1F6N - chains L and M of the 3 polymer chains in the assembly; structure by X-ray diffraction, 2.80 A resolution.

== Chain L ==
Protein: Reaction center protein L chain
Organism: Rhodobacter sphaeroides
UniProtKB: P02954 (RCEL_RHOSH); numbering as in UniProt (aligned over 1-281)
Sequence (281 residues; each row starts with the number of its first residue):
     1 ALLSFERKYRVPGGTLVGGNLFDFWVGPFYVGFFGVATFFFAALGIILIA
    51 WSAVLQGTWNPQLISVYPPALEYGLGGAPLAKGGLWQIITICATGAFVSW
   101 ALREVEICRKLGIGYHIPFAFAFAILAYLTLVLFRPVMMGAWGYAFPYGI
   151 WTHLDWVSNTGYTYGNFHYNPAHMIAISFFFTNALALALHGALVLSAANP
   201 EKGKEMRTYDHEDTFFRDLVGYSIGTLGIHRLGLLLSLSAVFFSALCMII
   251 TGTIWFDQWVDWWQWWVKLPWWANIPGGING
Sequence notes: engineered mutation Tyr209 (Pro in P02954)

== Chain M ==
Protein: Reaction center protein M chain
Organism: Rhodobacter sphaeroides
UniProtKB: P02953 (RCEM_RHOSH); numbering as in UniProt (aligned over 1-307)
Sequence (307 residues; each row starts with the number of its first residue):
     1 AEYQNIFSQVQVRGPADLGMTEDVNLANRSGVGPFSTLLGWFGNAQLGPI
    51 YLGSLGVLSLFSGLMWFFTIGIWFWYQAGWNPAVFLRDLFFFSLEPPAPE
   101 YGLSFAAPLKEGGLWLIASFFMFVAVWSWWGRTYLRAQALGMGKHTAWAF
   151 LSAIWLWMVLGFIRPILMGSWSEAVPYGIFSHLDWTNNFSLVHGNLFYNP
   201 FHGLSIAFLYGSALLFAMHGATILAVSRFGGERELEQIADRGTAAERAAL
   251 FWRWTMGFNATMEGIHRWAIWMAVLVTLTGGIGILLSGTVVDNWYVWGQN
   301 HGMAPLN
Not modelled in the structure: 303-307

== How chain L and chain M interact ==
Residue-residue contacts (210; chain L residue first):
  Leu3(L) - Arg253(M)
  Leu3(L) - Asn259(M)
  Phe5(L) - Arg241(M)
  Phe5(L) - Glu246(M)
  Phe5(L) - Leu250(M)  hydrophobic
  Glu6(L) - Leu250(M)
  Glu6(L) - Arg253(M)
  Glu6(L) - Trp254(M)  hydrogen bond
  Lys8(L) - Glu246(M)  salt bridge
  Tyr9(L) - Thr243(M)  hydrogen bond
  Tyr9(L) - Glu246(M)  hydrogen bond
  Tyr9(L) - Arg247(M)
  Tyr9(L) - Leu250(M)  hydrophobic
  Tyr9(L) - Trp254(M)
  Arg10(L) - Trp254(M)
  Trp25(L) - Trp254(M)
  Pro28(L) - Arg253(M)
  Pro28(L) - Trp254(M)
  Pro28(L) - Gly257(M)
  Phe29(L) - Trp254(M)
  Phe29(L) - Thr255(M)
  Phe29(L) - Met256(M)
  Phe29(L) - Gly257(M)
  Tyr30(L) - Trp254(M)  hydrogen bond (backbone-backbone)
  Trp100(L) - Thr255(M)
  Arg103(L) - Trp254(M)  hydrogen bond (side chain-backbone)
  Arg103(L) - Thr255(M)  hydrogen bond (side chain-backbone)
  Glu104(L) - Phe251(M)
  Glu104(L) - Thr255(M)
  Ile107(L) - Phe251(M)  hydrophobic
  Ile107(L) - Thr255(M)
  Cys108(L) - Phe251(M)  hydrophobic
  Lys110(L) - Trp254(M)
  Leu111(L) - Arg247(M)  hydrogen bond (backbone-side chain)
  Leu111(L) - Leu250(M)
  Leu111(L) - Phe251(M)
  Leu111(L) - Trp254(M)  hydrophobic
  Gly112(L) - Arg228(M)  hydrogen bond (backbone-side chain)
  Gly112(L) - Phe229(M)
  Ile113(L) - Ala225(M)
  Ile113(L) - Val226(M)  hydrophobic
  Ile113(L) - Arg228(M)
  Ile113(L) - Phe229(M)  hydrophobic
  Ile113(L) - Phe251(M)  hydrophobic
  Gly114(L) - Ala225(M)  hydrogen bond (backbone-backbone)
  Gly114(L) - Arg228(M)
  His116(L) - Gln4(M)  hydrogen bond (side chain-backbone)
  His116(L) - Ala221(M)
  His116(L) - Leu224(M)
  His116(L) - Ala225(M)
  Ile117(L) - Ala221(M)
  Ile117(L) - Thr222(M)
  Ile117(L) - Phe251(M)  hydrophobic
  Ile117(L) - Trp252(M)  hydrophobic
  Trp151(L) - Phe197(M)
  Trp151(L) - Tyr198(M)  hydrophobic
  Leu154(L) - Phe197(M)
  Asp155(L) - Tyr198(M)
  Ser158(L) - Phe197(M)
  Tyr162(L) - Asn187(M)  hydrogen bond
  Tyr162(L) - Leu191(M)
  Asn166(L) - Asp184(M)
  Asn166(L) - Asn187(M)
  His168(L) - Leu183(M)  hydrogen bond (side chain-backbone)
  His168(L) - Thr186(M)
  His168(L) - Asn187(M)
  Tyr169(L) - Phe180(M)
  Tyr169(L) - Asp184(M)  hydrogen bond
  Met174(L) - Phe180(M)  hydrophobic
  Met174(L) - Leu183(M)  hydrophobic
  Phe180(L) - Ala213(M)  hydrophobic
  Asn183(L) - Ser212(M)
  Asn183(L) - Ala213(M)
  Asn183(L) - Phe216(M)
  Ala184(L) - Ala273(M)
  Ala186(L) - Phe216(M)
  Leu187(L) - Ser212(M)
  Leu187(L) - Phe216(M)
  Leu187(L) - Ala269(M)
  Leu187(L) - Ala273(M)  hydrophobic
  Ala188(L) - Ala273(M)
  His190(L) - His219(M)  hydrogen bond
  His190(L) - Glu234(M)  salt bridge
  His190(L) - His266(M)  hydrogen bond
  Gly191(L) - His266(M)
  Ala192(L) - His145(M)
  Ala192(L) - Thr146(M)
  Val194(L) - Glu234(M)
  Val194(L) - Leu235(M)
  Val194(L) - His266(M)
  Leu195(L) - His145(M)
  Leu195(L) - His266(M)
  Leu195(L) - Arg267(M)
  Leu195(L) - Ile270(M)  hydrophobic
  Ser196(L) - Met142(M)
  Ser196(L) - Gly143(M)  hydrogen bond (backbone-backbone)
  Ser196(L) - His145(M)
  Ala197(L) - Leu235(M)  hydrophobic
  Asn199(L) - Gly143(M)
  Asn199(L) - His145(M)
  Asn199(L) - Glu263(M)  hydrogen bond
  Asn199(L) - Arg267(M)
  Pro200(L) - Gly141(M)
  Pro200(L) - Gly143(M)
  Glu201(L) - Gln138(M)
  Glu201(L) - Gly141(M)
  Glu201(L) - Met142(M)
  Glu201(L) - Lys144(M)  salt bridge
  Met206(L) - Leu235(M)
  Met206(L) - Ala239(M)  hydrophobic
  Arg207(L) - Glu22(M)  salt bridge
  Arg207(L) - Leu140(M)  hydrogen bond (side chain-backbone)
  Arg207(L) - Gly141(M)
  Arg207(L) - Met142(M)
  Arg207(L) - Leu235(M)
  Thr208(L) - Leu235(M)
  Tyr209(L) - Leu235(M)
  Asp210(L) - Met20(M)
  His211(L) - Met20(M)
  His211(L) - Glu22(M)  salt bridge
  His211(L) - Leu140(M)
  His211(L) - Met142(M)
  Glu212(L) - Met142(M)
  Glu212(L) - Leu235(M)
  Asp213(L) - Asn44(M)
  Thr214(L) - Gly19(M)
  Thr214(L) - Met20(M)  hydrogen bond (side chain-backbone)
  Thr214(L) - Arg29(M)
  Phe215(L) - Thr133(M)
  Phe215(L) - Arg136(M)
  Phe215(L) - Ala137(M)
  Phe215(L) - Leu140(M)  hydrophobic
  Phe215(L) - Met142(M)  hydrophobic
  Phe215(L) - Thr146(M)
  Arg217(L) - Asn44(M)  hydrogen bond
  Arg217(L) - Gln46(M)  hydrogen bond (side chain-backbone)
  Arg217(L) - Pro49(M)
  Arg217(L) - Ile50(M)
  Arg217(L) - Tyr51(M)
  Asp218(L) - Val24(M)
  Asp218(L) - Arg29(M)  salt bridge
  Asp218(L) - Pro49(M)
  Asp218(L) - Ile50(M)
  Asp218(L) - Tyr51(M)  hydrogen bond (backbone-backbone)
  Asp218(L) - Arg132(M)  hydrogen bond (backbone-side chain)
  Asp218(L) - Arg136(M)
  Leu219(L) - Ile50(M)
  Leu219(L) - Trp129(M)
  Leu219(L) - Arg132(M)  hydrogen bond (backbone-side chain)
  Leu219(L) - Thr133(M)
  Val220(L) - Ile50(M)
  Gly221(L) - Leu47(M)
  Gly221(L) - Gly48(M)
  Gly221(L) - Ile50(M)
  Tyr222(L) - Leu39(M)  hydrophobic
  Tyr222(L) - Gly43(M)
  Tyr222(L) - Asn44(M)  hydrogen bond (side chain-backbone)
  Tyr222(L) - Gln46(M)
  Tyr222(L) - Leu47(M)  hydrophobic
  Ser223(L) - Asn44(M)
  Ile224(L) - Gly43(M)
  Ile224(L) - Asn44(M)  hydrogen bond (backbone-backbone)
  Thr226(L) - Glu232(M)
  Leu227(L) - Asn5(M)
  Leu227(L) - Glu232(M)
  Gly228(L) - Phe42(M)
  Ile229(L) - Phe216(M)
  His230(L) - His219(M)  hydrogen bond
  His230(L) - Gly220(M)
  His230(L) - Ile223(M)
  His230(L) - Glu234(M)  salt bridge
  Arg231(L) - Tyr3(M)
  Arg231(L) - Asn5(M)  hydrogen bond
  Arg231(L) - Ile6(M)  hydrogen bond (side chain-backbone)
  Arg231(L) - Phe7(M)
  Arg231(L) - Ser8(M)
  Arg231(L) - Trp41(M)  hydrogen bond (side chain-backbone)
  Arg231(L) - Phe42(M)  hydrogen bond (side chain-backbone)
  Arg231(L) - Leu224(M)
  Leu232(L) - Phe42(M)  hydrophobic
  Gly233(L) - Phe216(M)
  Leu234(L) - Ala217(M)
  Leu234(L) - Leu224(M)  hydrophobic
  Ser237(L) - Ala213(M)  hydrogen bond (side chain-backbone)
  Ser237(L) - Phe216(M)
  Ser237(L) - Ala217(M)
  Trp263(L) - Phe90(M)  hydrophobic
  Trp263(L) - Phe180(M)  hydrophobic
  Trp266(L) - Leu86(M)  hydrogen bond (side chain-backbone)
  Trp266(L) - Arg87(M)  hydrogen bond (side chain-backbone)
  Val267(L) - Arg87(M)
  Val267(L) - Asp88(M)
  Trp272(L) - Ala83(M)
  Trp272(L) - Leu86(M)  hydrophobic
  Trp272(L) - Arg87(M)  hydrogen bond (backbone-side chain)
  Ile275(L) - Asn81(M)
  Ile275(L) - Val84(M)  hydrophobic
  Ile275(L) - Arg87(M)  hydrogen bond (backbone-side chain)
  Pro276(L) - Val84(M)
  Gly277(L) - Arg87(M)  hydrogen bond (backbone-side chain)
  Gly278(L) - Gln77(M)
  Gly278(L) - Val84(M)
  Gly278(L) - Asp88(M)
  Ile279(L) - Gln77(M)
  Ile279(L) - Asp88(M)  hydrogen bond (backbone-side chain)
  Ile279(L) - Phe92(M)  hydrophobic
  Asn280(L) - Arg87(M)  hydrogen bond (backbone-side chain)
  Asn280(L) - Asp88(M)  hydrogen bond (backbone-side chain)
  Asn280(L) - Phe91(M)
  Gly281(L) - Arg87(M)
Other interface residues (no listed pair), chain L (97 interface residues in all): Tyr115, Ala120, Val157, Phe181, Leu189, Leu193, Ala198, Lys204, Gly225, Leu235, Leu238
Other interface residues (no listed pair), chain M (99 interface residues in all): Glu2, Ala78, Ala149, Leu209, Leu215, Met218, Ser227, Ile238, Ala249

== In short ==
97 residues of chain L face 99 of chain M across their interface; the contacts include 40 hydrogen bonds and 7
salt bridges. Among the polar pairs are Lys8(L)-Glu246(M), His190(L)-Glu234(M) and Glu201(L)-Lys144(M).
Here chain L is Reaction center protein L chain and chain M is Reaction center protein M chain, both from
Rhodobacter sphaeroides. Entry 1F6N (Crystal structure analysis of the mutant reaction center pro L209-> tyr
from the photosynthetic purple bacterium ...) was determined by X-ray diffraction, deposited together with
1FNP and 1FNQ.
